Entry 7PF0 (electron microscopy, 11.00 A resolution (very low resolution: no residue pairs are listed; an interface is given only as per-side residue counts)); this record covers chains A and J of the 28 polymer chains in the assembly.

Chain A:
Protein: Histone H3.2
Organism: Homo sapiens
UniProtKB: Q71DI3 (H32_HUMAN); residues 0-135 here correspond to UniProt positions 1-136 (UniProt number = residue number + 1)
Sequence (136 residues; row label = number of the first residue in the row; numbering starts at 0):
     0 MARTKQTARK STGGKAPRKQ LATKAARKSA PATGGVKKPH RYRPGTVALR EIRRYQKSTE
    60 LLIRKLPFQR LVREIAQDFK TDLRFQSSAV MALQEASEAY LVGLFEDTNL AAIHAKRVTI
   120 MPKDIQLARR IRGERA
Unresolved in the structure: 0-36, 134-135
Sequence notes: engineered mutation Ala-110 (Cys111 in Q71DI3)

Chain J:
Molecule: 541-nt DNA strand
Organism: synthetic construct
Sequence (541 nucleotides; each row starts with the number of its first residue):
   198 TACTTACATG ACAGGATGTA TATATCTGAC ACGTGCCTGG AGACTAGGGA GTAATCCCCT
   258 TGGCGGTTAA AACGCGGGGG ACAGCGCGTA CGTGCGTTTA AGCGGTGCTA GAGCTGTCTA
   318 CGACCAATTG AGCGGCCTCG GCACCGGGAT TCTCCAGGCG GCCAGTGCGC GAGACGGGTT
   378 ACCTTAATAC TTACATGACA GGATGTATAT ATCTGACACG TGCCTGGAGA CTAGGGAGTA
   438 ATCCCCTTGG CGGTTAAAAC GCGGGGGACA GCGCGTACGT GCGTTTAAGC GGTGCTAGAG
   498 CTGTCTACGA CCAATTGAGC GGCCTCGGCA CCGGGATTCT CCAGGCGGCC AGTGCGCGAG
   558 ACGGGTTACC TTAATACTTA CATGACAGGG TGTATATATC TGACACGTGC CTGGAGACTA
   618 GGGAGTAATC CCCTTGGCGG TTAAAACGCG GGGGACAGCG CGTACGTGCG TTTAAGCGGT
   678 GCTAGAGCTG TCTACGACCA ATTGAGCGGC CTCGGCACCG GGATTCTCCA GGCGGCCAGT
   738 G

Interface between chain A and chain J:
At this resolution (11 A) residue pairs are not listed: 21 residues of chain A and 12 of chain J lie at the interface.

Overview:
The interface between chain A and chain J involves 21 residues on one side and 12 on the other.
Here chain A is Histone H3.2 (Homo sapiens) and chain J is a 541-nt DNA strand (synthetic construct). Entry
7PF0 (Trinucleosome of the 4x177 nucleosome array containing H1) was determined by electron microscopy,
deposited together with 7PET, 7PEU, 7PEV, 7PEW, 7PEX, 7PEY and 16 further entries.
